PDB entry 7VB0 | electron microscopy, 3.60 A resolution | chains G and H of the 12 polymer chains in the assembly

Chain G:
Name: V-type ATP synthase subunit D
Source organism: Thermus thermophilus HB8
UniProt: O87880 (VATD_THET8); residue numbers follow UniProt; this construct covers 1-223
Amino-acid sequence (223 residues; numbered 1 to 223; the number before each row is that of its first residue):
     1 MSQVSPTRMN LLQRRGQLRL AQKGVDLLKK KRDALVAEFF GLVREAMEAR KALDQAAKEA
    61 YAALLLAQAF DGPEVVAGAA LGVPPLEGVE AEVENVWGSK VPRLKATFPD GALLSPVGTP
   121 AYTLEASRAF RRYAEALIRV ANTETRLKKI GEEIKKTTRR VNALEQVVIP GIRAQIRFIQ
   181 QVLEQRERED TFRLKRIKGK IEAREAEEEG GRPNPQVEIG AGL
Disordered / not traced: 1-3, 210-223

Chain H:
Name: V-type ATP synthase subunit F
Source organism: Thermus thermophilus HB8
UniProt: P74903 (VATF_THET8); numbering as in UniProt (aligned over 1-104)
Amino-acid sequence (104 residues; row label = number of the first residue in the row):
     1 MAVIADPETA QGFRLAGLEG YGASSAEEAQ SLLETLVERG GYALVAVDEA LLPDPERAVE
    61 RLMRGRDLPV LLPIAGLKEA FQGHDVEGYM RELVRKTIGF DIKL

How chain G and chain H interact:
Contacting residue pairs (43):
  Phe39(G) with Val94(H), hydrophobic; Thr97(H); Ile98(H), hydrophobic
  Met47(G) with Met90(H), hydrophobic
  Arg50(G) with Pro73(H); Val86(H); Tyr89(H), hydrogen bond
  Lys58(G) with Phe81(H)
  Tyr61(G) with Glu8(H); Leu77(H); Phe81(H), hydrophobic
  Leu64(G) with Gly12(H)
  Ala80(G) with Arg14(H); Leu15(H), hydrophobic
  Val83(G) with Leu15(H)
  Pro85(G) with Gly17(H)
  Leu86(G) with Ala16(H); Gly17(H), hydrogen bond (backbone-backbone)
  Glu87(G) with Tyr42(H)
  Val89(G) with Met1(H), hydrophobic
  Ala91(G) with Leu68(H), hydrophobic
  Pro102(G) with Asp67(H); Leu68(H), hydrophobic
  Leu104(G) with Ala43(H), hydrophobic; Leu44(H), hydrophobic; Val70(H), hydrophobic
  Ala126(G) with Leu15(H), hydrophobic
  Phe130(G) with Gly12(H); Phe13(H); Leu15(H), hydrophobic; Ala16(H), hydrophobic
  Tyr133(G) with Phe13(H), hydrophobic
  Leu137(G) with Ile74(H), hydrophobic
  Ile138(G) with Met1(H), hydrophobic; Leu44(H), hydrophobic
  Val140(G) with Leu72(H), hydrophobic
  Ala141(G) with Leu44(H), hydrophobic; Leu72(H), hydrophobic
  Glu144(G) with Tyr89(H), hydrogen bond; Leu93(H)
  Leu147(G) with Leu93(H), hydrophobic
  Gly151(G) with Thr97(H)
  Lys155(G) with Thr97(H)
Also at the interface, not in a pair above, chain G (34 interface residues in all): Phe40, Val43, Ala57, Leu65, Pro84, Ser127, Glu152, Ile154
Also at the interface, not in a pair above, chain H (33 interface residues in all): Ala46, Lys78, Ala80, His84, Glu87, Ile102, Lys103

In short:
Chain G and chain H form an interface of 34 and 33 residues respectively; the contacts include 3 hydrogen
bonds. Among the polar pairs are Arg50(G)-Tyr89(H), Glu144(G)-Tyr89(H) and Leu86(G)-Gly17(H).
Chain G is V-type ATP synthase subunit D and chain H is V-type ATP synthase subunit F, both from Thermus
thermophilus HB8; the structure, V1EG domain of V/A-ATPase from Thermus thermophilus at saturated ATP-gamma-S
condition, state3, was determined by electron microscopy, deposited together with 7VAI, 7VAJ, 7VAK, 7VAL,
7VAM, 7VAN and 11 further entries.
